PDB entry 8VZ7 | X-ray diffraction, 2.53 A resolution | chain A

== Chain A ==
Name: Cytochrome P450 2C9
Organism: Homo sapiens
Notes: EC 1.14.14.1, 1.14.14.53, 1.14.14.51, 1.14.14.52
UniProtKB: P11712 (CP2C9_HUMAN); residue numbers follow UniProt; this construct covers 24-490
Chain sequence (476 residues; each row starts with the number of its first residue):
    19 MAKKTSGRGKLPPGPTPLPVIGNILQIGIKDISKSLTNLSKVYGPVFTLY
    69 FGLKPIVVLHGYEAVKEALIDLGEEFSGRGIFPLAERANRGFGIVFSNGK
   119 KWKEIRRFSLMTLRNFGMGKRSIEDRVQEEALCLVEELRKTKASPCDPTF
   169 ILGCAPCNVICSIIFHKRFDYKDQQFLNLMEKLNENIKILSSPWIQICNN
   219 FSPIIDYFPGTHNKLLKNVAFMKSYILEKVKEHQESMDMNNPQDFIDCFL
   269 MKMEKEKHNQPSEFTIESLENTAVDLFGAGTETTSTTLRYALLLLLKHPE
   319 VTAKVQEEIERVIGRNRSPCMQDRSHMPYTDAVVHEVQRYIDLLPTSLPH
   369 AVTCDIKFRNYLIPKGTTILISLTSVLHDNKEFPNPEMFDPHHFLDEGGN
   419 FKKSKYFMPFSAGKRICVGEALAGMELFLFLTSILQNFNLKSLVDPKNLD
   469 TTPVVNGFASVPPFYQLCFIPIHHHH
Unresolved in the structure: 19-27, 491-494
Differences from the reference sequence: initiating methionine (19); insertion (20-23); engineered mutation L150 (Arg in P11712), I490 (Val in P11712); expression tag (491-494)
UniProt features mapped onto this chain:
  - binding site (heme): C435

== In short ==
From UniProt: heme-binding residue C435.
Chain A is Cytochrome P450 2C9 (Homo sapiens); the structure, Crystal Structure of Human Cytochrome P450
2C9*27 (R150L) Genetic Variant in Complex with the Drug Losartan, was determined by X-ray diffraction together
with 8VX0 from the same study.
